4WU9 - chains E and I of the 10 polymer chains in the assembly; structure by X-ray diffraction, 2.60 A resolution.

# Chain E
Name: Histone H3.2
Source organism: Xenopus laevis
UniProtKB: P84233 (H32_XENLA); residues 1-135 here correspond to UniProt positions 2-136 (UniProt number = residue number + 1)
Amino-acid sequence (135 residues; row label = number of the first residue in the row):
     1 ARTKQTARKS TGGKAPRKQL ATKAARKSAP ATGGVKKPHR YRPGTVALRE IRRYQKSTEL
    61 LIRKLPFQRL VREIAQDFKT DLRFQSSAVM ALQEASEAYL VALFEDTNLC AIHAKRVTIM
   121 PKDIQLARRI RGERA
Disordered / not traced: 1-37, 134-135
Construct notes: engineered mutation Ala102 (Gly103 in P84233)
Metal / ion sites: Mg2+: Asp77 (shared with 1 residue of chain D)
Swiss-Prot annotation at these positions:
  - modified residue: Arg2 (Asymmetric dimethylarginine), Thr3 (Phosphothreonine), Lys4 (Allysine), Gln5 (5-glutamyl dopamine), Thr6 (Phosphothreonine), Arg8 (Citrulline), Lys9 (N6,N6,N6-trimethyllysine), Ser10 (ADP-ribosylserine), Thr11 (Phosphothreonine), Lys14 (N6-(2-hydroxyisobutyryl)lysine), Arg17 (Asymmetric dimethylarginine), Lys18 (N6-(2-hydroxyisobutyryl)lysine), Lys23 (N6-(2-hydroxyisobutyryl)lysine), Arg26 (Citrulline), Lys27 (N6,N6,N6-trimethyllysine), Ser28 (ADP-ribosylserine), Lys36 (N6,N6,N6-trimethyllysine), Lys37 (N6-methyllysine), Tyr41 (Phosphotyrosine), Lys56 (N6,N6,N6-trimethyllysine) and 8 more in UniProt
  - lipidation: Cys110 (S-palmitoyl cysteine)

# Chain I
Molecule: 145-nt DNA strand
Sequence (145 nucleotides; row label = number of the first residue in the row; numbers below 1 keep their minus sign (DA-72 is residue -72)):
   -72 ATCAATATCC ACCTGCAGAT ACTACCAAAA GTGTATTTGG AAACTGCTCC ATCAAAAGGC
   -12 ATGTTCAGCT GAATCAGCTG AACATGCCTT TTGATGGAGC AGTTTCCAAA TACACTTTTG
    48 GTAGTATCTG CAGGTGGATA TTGAT
Metal / ion sites: Pt ion near DG-14 (its only coordinating residue here)

# Chain E / chain I interface
Residue-residue contacts - 28 pairs, chain E then chain I:
  His39(E) - DA-68(I)  phosphate contact
  His39(E) - DT-67(I)  sugar contact
  Arg40(E) - DA9(I)  hydrogen bond to the base
  Arg40(E) - DC10(I)  hydrogen bond to the sugar
  Tyr41(E) - DT-67(I)  hydrogen bond to the phosphate
  Tyr41(E) - DA-66(I)  sugar contact
  Tyr41(E) - DA9(I)  sugar contact
  Tyr41(E) - DC10(I)  hydrogen bond to the phosphate
  Arg42(E) - DA9(I)  phosphate contact
  Pro43(E) - DA8(I)  phosphate contact
  Pro43(E) - DA9(I)  sugar contact
  Gly44(E) - DA8(I)  hydrogen bond to the phosphate
  Gly44(E) - DA9(I)  hydrogen bond to the phosphate
  Thr45(E) - DA9(I)  hydrogen bond to the phosphate
  Val46(E) - DA9(I)  hydrogen bond to the phosphate
  Val46(E) - DC10(I)  phosphate contact
  Ala47(E) - DA9(I)  hydrogen bond to the phosphate
  Arg49(E) - DA-66(I)  sugar contact
  Arg49(E) - DT-65(I)  salt bridge to the phosphate
  Lys56(E) - DC-64(I)  salt bridge to the phosphate
  Arg63(E) - DT17(I)  phosphate contact
  Arg63(E) - DT18(I)  salt bridge to the phosphate
  Lys64(E) - DT18(I)  hydrogen bond to the phosphate
  Leu65(E) - DT17(I)  phosphate contact
  Leu65(E) - DT18(I)  hydrogen bond to the phosphate
  Pro66(E) - DT17(I)  phosphate contact
  Arg69(E) - DT17(I)  salt bridge to the phosphate
  Arg83(E) - DG26(I)  sugar contact
Other interface residues (no listed pair), chain E (20 interface residues in all): Glu50, Lys115, Thr118
Other interface residues (no listed pair), chain I (14 interface residues in all): DG-2, DG7, DA25

# Summary
20 residues of chain E face 14 of chain I across their interface; the contacts include 11 hydrogen bonds and 4
salt bridges. Polar contacts include Arg40(E)-DA9(I), Arg40(E)-DC10(I) and Tyr41(E)-DT-67(I).
Here chain E is Histone H3.2 (Xenopus laevis) and chain I is a 145-nt DNA strand. Entry 4WU9 (Structure of
cisPtNAP-NCP145) was determined by X-ray diffraction together with 4WU8 from the same study.
